Entry 6F6D (X-ray diffraction, 1.82 A resolution); this record covers chains A and B.

Chain A:
Molecule: Lysine-specific demethylase 6B
From: Homo sapiens
Notes: EC 1.14.11.-
UniProt: O15054 (KDM6B_HUMAN); numbering as in UniProt (aligned over 1141-1643)
Sequence (510 residues; numbered 1140 to 1649; the number before each row is that of its first residue):
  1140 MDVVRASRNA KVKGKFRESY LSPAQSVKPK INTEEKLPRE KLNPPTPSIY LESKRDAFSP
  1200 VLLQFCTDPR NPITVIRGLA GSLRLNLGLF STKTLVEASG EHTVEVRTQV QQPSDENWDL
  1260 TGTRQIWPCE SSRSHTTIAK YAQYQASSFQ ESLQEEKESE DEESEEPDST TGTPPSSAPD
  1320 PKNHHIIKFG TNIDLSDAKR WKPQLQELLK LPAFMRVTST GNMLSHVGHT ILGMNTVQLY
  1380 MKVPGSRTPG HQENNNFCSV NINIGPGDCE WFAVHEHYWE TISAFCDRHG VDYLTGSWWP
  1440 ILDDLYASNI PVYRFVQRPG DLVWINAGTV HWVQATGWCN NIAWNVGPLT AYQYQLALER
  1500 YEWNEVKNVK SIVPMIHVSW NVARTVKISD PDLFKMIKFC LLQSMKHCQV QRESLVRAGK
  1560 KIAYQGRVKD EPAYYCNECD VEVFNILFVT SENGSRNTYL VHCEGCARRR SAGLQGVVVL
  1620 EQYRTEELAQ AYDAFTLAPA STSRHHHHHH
Disordered / not traced: 1140-1156, 1292-1323, 1639-1649
Construct notes: initiating methionine (1140); expression tag (1644-1649)
Curated features (UniProtKB/Swiss-Prot):
  - binding site (Fe cation): His-1390, Glu-1392, His-1470
  - binding site (Zn(2+)): Cys-1575, Cys-1578, Cys-1602, Cys-1605
  - natural variant: Glu-1244 to Arg-1643 (deletion: In NEDSST), Asn-1331 (N1331S: In NEDSST), Tyr-1379 (Y1379S: In NEDSST)
  - mutagenesis: His-1390 to Glu-1392 (Abolishes lysine-specific histone demethylase activity)
Ion coordination: Fe ion: His-1390, Glu-1392, His-1470 (together with 2-oxoglutaric acid); Zn2+: Cys-1575, Cys-1578, Cys-1602, Cys-1605
Ligand contacts:
  - 2-oxoglutaric acid (AKG): Phe-1328, Tyr-1379, Lys-1381, Thr-1387, His-1390, Glu-1392, Ser-1398, Asn-1400, Trp-1410, Ile-1464, His-1470, Val-1472, Asn-1480, Ala-1482
  - tertiary-butyl alcohol (TBU), molecule 1: Ile-1188, Leu-1190, Asp-1195, Val-1200, Leu-1201, Phe-1204
  - tertiary-butyl alcohol (TBU), molecule 2: Thr-1242, Val-1243, Glu-1244, His-1274, Asp-1333
  - tertiary-butyl alcohol (TBU), molecule 3: Gln-1284, Ala-1285, Phe-1288, Pro-1405, Trp-1477

Chain B:
Molecule: Histone 3 peptide H3(17-33)K18IA21M
Sequence (17 residues; row label = number of the first residue in the row):
    17 RIQLMTKAAR KSAPATG

How chain A and chain B interact:
Pairs across the interface - 57 pairs, chain A then chain B:
  Glu-1244(A) / Arg-26(B)  salt bridge
  Glu-1244(A) / Ser-28(B)  hydrogen bond
  Arg-1246(A) / Ser-28(B)  hydrogen bond
  Arg-1246(A) / Ala-29(B)  hydrogen bond (side chain-backbone)
  Arg-1246(A) / Pro-30(B)  hydrogen bond (side chain-backbone)
  Arg-1246(A) / Ala-31(B)
  Cys-1268(A) / Thr-32(B)
  Glu-1269(A) / Thr-32(B)  hydrogen bond
  Ser-1270(A) / Ala-31(B)
  Ser-1270(A) / Thr-32(B)  hydrogen bond (backbone-backbone)
  Ser-1271(A) / Thr-32(B)
  Arg-1272(A) / Ser-28(B)  hydrogen bond
  Arg-1272(A) / Ala-29(B)
  Arg-1272(A) / Ala-31(B)
  Thr-1330(A) / Ala-29(B)
  Asn-1331(A) / Arg-26(B)  hydrogen bond (backbone-side chain)
  Asn-1331(A) / Lys-27(B)
  Asn-1331(A) / Ser-28(B)
  Asn-1331(A) / Ala-29(B)  hydrogen bond (side chain-backbone)
  Asp-1333(A) / Arg-26(B)  salt bridge
  Ile-1370(A) / Ala-25(B)
  Leu-1371(A) / Ala-25(B)  hydrogen bond (backbone-backbone)
  Leu-1371(A) / Arg-26(B)
  Leu-1371(A) / Lys-27(B)  hydrogen bond (backbone-backbone)
  Gly-1372(A) / Lys-27(B)  hydrogen bond (backbone-side chain)
  Gln-1377(A) / Arg-26(B)
  Gln-1377(A) / Lys-27(B)  hydrogen bond (side chain-backbone)
  Tyr-1379(A) / Lys-27(B)
  Pro-1388(A) / Pro-30(B)  hydrophobic
  Glu-1392(A) / Lys-27(B)  salt bridge
  Asn-1393(A) / Lys-27(B)
  Thr-1434(A) / Pro-30(B)
  Gly-1435(A) / Pro-30(B)
  Ser-1436(A) / Thr-32(B)
  Asn-1484(A) / Lys-27(B)  hydrogen bond
  Lys-1509(A) / Lys-23(B)
  Gln-1564(A) / Arg-17(B)
  Gln-1564(A) / Ile-18(B)  hydrogen bond (side chain-backbone)
  Gly-1565(A) / Arg-17(B)  hydrogen bond (backbone-side chain)
  Val-1567(A) / Arg-17(B)
  Glu-1570(A) / Arg-17(B)  salt bridge
  Pro-1571(A) / Thr-22(B)
  Tyr-1573(A) / Leu-20(B)  hydrophobic
  Tyr-1573(A) / Thr-22(B)
  Asn-1576(A) / Lys-23(B)  hydrogen bond (backbone-side chain)
  Asp-1579(A) / Lys-23(B)  salt bridge
  Leu-1586(A) / Leu-20(B)  hydrophobic
  Val-1588(A) / Ile-18(B)  hydrophobic
  Val-1588(A) / Leu-20(B)  hydrophobic
  Asn-1596(A) / Gln-19(B)
  Thr-1597(A) / Gln-19(B)
  Thr-1597(A) / Met-21(B)
  Tyr-1598(A) / Ile-18(B)  hydrophobic
  Tyr-1598(A) / Gln-19(B)  hydrogen bond (backbone-backbone)
  Tyr-1598(A) / Leu-20(B)
  Tyr-1598(A) / Met-21(B)  hydrogen bond (backbone-backbone)
  Leu-1619(A) / Ile-18(B)  hydrophobic
Also at the interface, not in a pair above, chain A (44 interface residues in all): Thr-1369, Met-1373, Ile-1511, Ala-1572, Leu-1599, Val-1600, Val-1617
Also at the interface, not in a pair above, chain B (16 interface residues in all): Gly-33

Overview:
The interface between chain A and chain B involves 44 residues on one side and 16 on the other, with 19
hydrogen bonds and 5 salt bridges. Among the polar pairs are Glu-1244(A)/Arg-26(B), Asp-1333(A)/Arg-26(B) and
Glu-1392(A)/Lys-27(B).
Here chain A is Lysine-specific demethylase 6B (Homo sapiens) and chain B is Histone 3 peptide
H3(17-33)K18IA21M. Entry 6F6D (The catalytic domain of KDM6B in complex with H3(17-33)K18IA21M peptide) was
determined by X-ray diffraction (same publication as 5OY3).
